8Z3K - chains D and I of the 8 polymer chains in the assembly; structure by electron microscopy, 3.19 A resolution.

== Chain D ==
Name: Adenosine deaminase domain-containing protein
Organism: Limisphaera ngatamarikiensis
UniProtKB: A0A6M1RED6 (A0A6M1RED6_9BACT); numbering as in UniProt (aligned over 1-629)
Chain sequence (635 residues; numbered 1 to 635; the number before each row is that of its first residue):
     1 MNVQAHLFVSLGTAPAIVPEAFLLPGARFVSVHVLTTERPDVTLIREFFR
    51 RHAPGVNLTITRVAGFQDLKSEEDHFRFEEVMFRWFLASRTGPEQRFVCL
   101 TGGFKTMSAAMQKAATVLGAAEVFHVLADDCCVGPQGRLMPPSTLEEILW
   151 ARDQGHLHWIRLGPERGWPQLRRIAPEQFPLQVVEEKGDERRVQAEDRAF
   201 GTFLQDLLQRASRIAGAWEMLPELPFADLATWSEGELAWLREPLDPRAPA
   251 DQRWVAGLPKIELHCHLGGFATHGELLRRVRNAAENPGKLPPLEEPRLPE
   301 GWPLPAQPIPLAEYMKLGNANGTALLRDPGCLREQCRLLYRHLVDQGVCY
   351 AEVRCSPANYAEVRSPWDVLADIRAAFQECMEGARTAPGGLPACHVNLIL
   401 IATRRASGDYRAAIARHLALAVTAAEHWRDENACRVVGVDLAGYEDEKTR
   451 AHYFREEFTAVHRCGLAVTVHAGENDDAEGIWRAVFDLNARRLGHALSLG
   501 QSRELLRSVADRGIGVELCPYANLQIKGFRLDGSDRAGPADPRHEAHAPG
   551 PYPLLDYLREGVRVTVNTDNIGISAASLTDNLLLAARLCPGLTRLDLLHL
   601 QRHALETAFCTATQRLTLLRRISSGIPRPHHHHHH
Unresolved in the structure: 1, 535-548, 630-635
Construct notes: expression tag (630-635)

== Chain I ==
Molecule: 6-nt RNA strand
Organism: Limisphaera ngatamarikiensis
Sequence (6 nucleotides; row label = number of the first residue in the row):
     7 AAAAAA

== Interface between chain D and chain I ==
Contacting residue pairs - 30 pairs, chain D then chain I:
  Gly12(D) - A7(I)  base contact
  Thr13(D) - A7(I)  hydrogen bond to the sugar
  Ala14(D) - A7(I)  hydrogen bond to the sugar
  Ala14(D) - A8(I)  phosphate contact
  Ile17(D) - A8(I)  base contact
  Glu20(D) - A8(I)  base contact
  Thr37(D) - A7(I)  hydrogen bond to the base
  Gln67(D) - A7(I)  hydrogen bond to the base
  Asp68(D) - A7(I)  base contact
  Asp68(D) - A12(I)  base contact
  Lys70(D) - A12(I)  base contact
  Thr101(D) - A8(I)  sugar contact
  Gly102(D) - A8(I)  phosphate contact
  Gly103(D) - A7(I)  base contact
  Gly103(D) - A8(I)  phosphate contact
  Phe104(D) - A7(I)  base contact
  Phe104(D) - A12(I)  phosphate contact
  Lys105(D) - A11(I)  phosphate contact
  Lys105(D) - A12(I)  phosphate contact
  His125(D) - A8(I)  phosphate contact
  His125(D) - A9(I)  salt bridge to the phosphate
  Val126(D) - A8(I)  base contact
  Leu127(D) - A8(I)  sugar contact
  Leu127(D) - A9(I)  base contact
  Ala128(D) - A8(I)  base contact
  Ala128(D) - A9(I)  base contact
  Asp129(D) - A9(I)  base contact
  Met140(D) - A8(I)  sugar contact
  Met140(D) - A9(I)  sugar contact
  Pro141(D) - A8(I)  base contact
Also at the interface, not in a pair above, chain D (25 interface residues in all): Leu11, Pro15, Arg39, Met107
Also at the interface, not in a pair above, chain I (6 interface residues in all): A10

== Overview ==
The interface between chain D and chain I involves 25 residues on one side and 6 on the other; the contacts
include 4 hydrogen bonds and 1 salt bridge. Polar pairs include Thr37(D)-A7(I), Gln67(D)-A7(I) and
Thr13(D)-A7(I).
Chain D is Adenosine deaminase domain-containing protein and chain I is a 6-nt RNA strand, both from
Limisphaera ngatamarikiensis; the structure, The structure of type III CRISPR-associated deaminase in complex
2cA6-2ATP, was determined by electron microscopy, deposited together with 8Z3P, 8Z3R and 8Z40.
